Entry 1W0J (X-ray diffraction, 2.20 A resolution); this record covers chains B and G of the 7 polymer chains in the assembly.

== Chain B ==
Protein: ATP synthase alpha chain heart isoform, mitochondrial precursor
From: Bos taurus
Notes: EC 3.6.3.14
Reference sequence: P19483 (ATP0_BOVIN); residues 1-510 here correspond to UniProt positions 44-553 (UniProt number = residue number + 43)
Sequence (510 residues; each row starts with the number of its first residue):
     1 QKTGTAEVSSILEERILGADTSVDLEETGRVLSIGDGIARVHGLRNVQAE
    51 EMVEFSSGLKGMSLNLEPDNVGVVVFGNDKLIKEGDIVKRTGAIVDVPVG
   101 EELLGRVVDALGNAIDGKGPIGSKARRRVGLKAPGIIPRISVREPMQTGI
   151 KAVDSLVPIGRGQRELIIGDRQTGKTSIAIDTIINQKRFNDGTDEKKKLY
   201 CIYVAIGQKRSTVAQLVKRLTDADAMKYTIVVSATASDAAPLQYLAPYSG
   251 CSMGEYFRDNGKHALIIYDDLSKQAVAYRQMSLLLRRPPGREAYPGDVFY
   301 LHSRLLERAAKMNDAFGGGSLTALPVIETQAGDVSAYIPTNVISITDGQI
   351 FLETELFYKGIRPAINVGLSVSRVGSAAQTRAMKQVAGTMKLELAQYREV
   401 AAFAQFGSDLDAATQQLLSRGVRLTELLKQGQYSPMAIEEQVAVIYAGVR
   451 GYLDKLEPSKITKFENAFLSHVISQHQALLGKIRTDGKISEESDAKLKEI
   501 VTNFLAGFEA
Not modelled in the structure: 1-22, 402-409
Differences from the reference sequence: cloning artifact (481)
Bound ions: Mg2+: Thr176 (together with ADP)
Ligand contacts:
  - ADP (adenosine-5'-diphosphate): Asp170, Arg171, Gln172, Thr173, Gly174, Lys175, Thr176, Ser177, Phe357, Arg362, Pro363, Gln430, Gly431, Gln432
  - ADP / beryllium trifluoride: Ile343, Ser344, Val371, Arg373
UniProt features mapped onto this chain:
  - binding site (ATP): Gln172, Gly174, Lys175, Thr176, Ser177, Gln430, Gln432
  - binding site (Mg(2+)): Thr176, Asp269
  - site: Ser370 (Required for activity)
  - modified residue: Gln1 (Pyrrolidone carboxylic acid), Ser10 (Phosphoserine), Ser22 (Phosphoserine), Ser33 (Phosphoserine), Ser63 (Phosphoserine), Lys80 (N6-acetyllysine), Lys83 (N6-acetyllysine), Lys89 (N6-acetyllysine), Thr91 (Phosphothreonine), Lys118 (N6-acetyllysine), Ser123 (Phosphoserine), Lys124 (N6-acetyllysine), Ser141 (Phosphoserine), Arg161 (Omega-N-methylarginine), Lys187 (N6-acetyllysine), Lys196 (N6-acetyllysine), Lys197 (N6-acetyllysine), Lys218 (N6-acetyllysine), Lys262 (N6-acetyllysine), Lys384 (N6-acetyllysine) and 6 more in UniProt
  - glycosylation: Ser33 (O-linked (GlcNAc) serine)
From the paper describing this entry:
  - catalytic residues: Arg373
  - binding site for beryllium trifluoride: Arg373
  - conformationally variable residues (side-chain flip): Arg373

== Chain G ==
Protein: ATP synthase gamma chain, mitochondrial precursor
From: Bos taurus
Notes: EC 3.6.3.14
Reference sequence: P05631 (ATPG_BOVIN); residues 1-272 here correspond to UniProt positions 26-297 (UniProt number = residue number + 25)
Sequence (272 residues; each row starts with the number of its first residue):
     1 ATLKDITRRLKSIKNIQKITKSMKMVAAAKYARAERELKPARVYGVGSLA
    51 LYEKADIKTPEDKKKHLIIGVSSDRGLCGAIHSSVAKQMKSEAANLAAAG
   101 KEVKIIGVGDKIRSILHRTHSDQFLVTFKEVGRRPPTFGDASVIALELLN
   151 SGYEFDEGSIIFNRFRSVISYKTEEKPIFSLDTISSAESMSIYDDIDADV
   201 LRNYQEYSLANIIYYSLKESTTSEQSARMTAMDNASKNASEMIDKLTLTF
   251 NRTRQAVITKELIEIISGAAAL
Not modelled in the structure: 48-66, 91-104, 117-126, 149-158, 174-200
UniProt features mapped onto this chain:
  - modified residue: Lys14 (N6-acetyllysine), Lys24 (N6-succinyllysine), Lys30 (N6-acetyllysine), Lys90 (N6-acetyllysine), Ser121 (Phosphoserine), Lys129 (N6-acetyllysine), Lys172 (N6-acetyllysine), Lys245 (N6-succinyllysine)

== Interface between chain B and chain G ==
Pairs across the interface (4; chain B residue first):
  Pro289(B) with Ile263(G), hydrophobic
  Gly290(B) with Ile263(G)
  Ala331(B) with Leu248(G), hydrophobic
  Asp333(B) with Arg252(G), salt bridge
Interface residues without a listed pair, chain B (6 interface residues in all): Glu292, Ala293
Interface residues without a listed pair, chain G (4 interface residues in all): Thr259

== Summary ==
6 residues of chain B face 4 of chain G across their interface; the contacts include 1 salt bridge. Its one
salt-bridged contact is Asp333(B)-Arg252(G). Ligands of chain B: ADP and ADP / beryllium trifluoride. From the
paper: the catalytic residue Arg373(B); a binding site for beryllium trifluoride at Arg373(B).
Here chain B is ATP synthase alpha chain heart isoform, mitochondrial precursor and chain G is ATP synthase
gamma chain, mitochondrial precursor, both from Bos taurus. Entry 1W0J (Beryllium fluoride inhibited bovine
F1-ATPase) was determined by X-ray diffraction (same publication as 1W0K).
